8TRG - chains F and I of the 11 polymer chains in the assembly; structure by electron microscopy, 2.93 A resolution.

[Chain F]
Molecule: Protein RecA
Organism: Escherichia coli
UniProtKB: P0A7G6 (RECA_ECOLI); residues 0-352 here correspond to UniProt positions 1-353 (UniProt number = residue number + 1)
Amino-acid sequence (379 residues; each row starts with the number of its first residue; numbers below 1 keep their minus sign (Met-26 is residue -26)):
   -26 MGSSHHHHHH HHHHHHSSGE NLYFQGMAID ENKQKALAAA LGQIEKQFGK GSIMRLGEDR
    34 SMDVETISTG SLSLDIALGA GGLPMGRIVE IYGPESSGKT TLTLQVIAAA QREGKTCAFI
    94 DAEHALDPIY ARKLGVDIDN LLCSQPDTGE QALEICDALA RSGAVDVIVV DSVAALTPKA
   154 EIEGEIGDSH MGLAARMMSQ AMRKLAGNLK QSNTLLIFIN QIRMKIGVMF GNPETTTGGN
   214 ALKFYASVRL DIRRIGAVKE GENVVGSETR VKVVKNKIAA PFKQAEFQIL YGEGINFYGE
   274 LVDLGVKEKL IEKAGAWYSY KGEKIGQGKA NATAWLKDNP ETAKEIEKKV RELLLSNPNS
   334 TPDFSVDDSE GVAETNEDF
Disordered / not traced: -26 to 2, 328-352
Differences from the reference sequence: expression tag (-26 to -1)
Bound ions: Mg2+: Thr73 (together with ATP-gamma-S)
Residues lining bound ligands:
  - ATP-gamma-S (AGS; phosphothiophosphoric acid-adenylate ester), molecule 1: Pro67, Glu68, Ser69, Ser70, Gly71, Lys72, Thr73, Thr74, Tyr103, Tyr264
  - ATP-gamma-S (AGS), molecule 2: Phe217, Lys248, Asn249, Lys250, Ile251, Ala252, Ala253, Pro254
Swiss-Prot annotation at these positions:
  - binding site (ATP): Gly66 to Thr73

[Chain I]
Molecule: LexA repressor
Organism: Escherichia coli
UniProtKB: P0A7C2 (LEXA_ECOLI); numbering as in UniProt (aligned over 1-202)
Amino-acid sequence (205 residues; row label = number of the first residue in the row; numbers below 1 keep their minus sign (Gly-2 is residue -2)):
    -2 GSHMKALTAR QQEVFDLIRD HISQTGMPPT RAEIAQRLGF RSPNAAEEHL KALARKGVIE
    58 IVSGASRGIR LLQEEEEGLP LVGRVAAGEP LLAQQHIEGH YQVDPSLFKP NADFLLRVSG
   118 MSMKDIGIMD GDLLAVHKTQ DVRNGQVVVA RIDDEVTVAR LKKQGNKVEL LPENSEFKPI
   178 VVDLRQQSFT IEGLAVGVIR NGDWL
Disordered / not traced: -2 to 7, 68-72, 200-202
Differences from the reference sequence: expression tag (-2 to 0); engineered mutation Ala156 (Lys in P0A7C2)
Swiss-Prot annotation at these positions:
  - DNA-binding region: Arg28 to Lys48 (H-T-H motif)
  - active site: Ser119 (For autocatalytic cleavage activity)
  - site: Ala84, Gly85 (Cleavage)
  - natural variant: Gly85 (G85D: In lexA3, resistant to cleavage. Increased sensitivity to hydroxyurea)

[Chain F / chain I interface]
Residue-residue contacts (7; chain F residue first):
  Met202(F) with Ala51(I); Arg52(I)
  Arg226(F) with His93(I)
  Arg227(F) with Leu89(I)
  Ile228(F) with Arg81(I), hydrogen bond (backbone-side chain)
  Lys232(F) with Glu152(I)
  Arg243(F) with Glu95(I), salt bridge
Other interface residues (no listed pair), chain F (8 interface residues in all): Phe203, Gly229
Other interface residues (no listed pair), chain I (9 interface residues in all): Gly54, Glu74

[In short]
8 residues of chain F and 9 residues of chain I are in contact, with 1 hydrogen bond and 1 salt bridge. Among
the polar pairs are Arg243(F)-Glu95(I) and Ile228(F)-Arg81(I). Ligands of chain F: ATP-gamma-S.
Chain F is Protein RecA and chain I is LexA repressor, both from Escherichia coli; the structure, Structure of
full-length LexA bound to a RecA filament, was determined by electron microscopy.
